PDB entry 6ALG | electron microscopy, 3.70 A resolution | chains B and I of the 9 polymer chains in the assembly

[Chain B]
Molecule: 29-nt DNA strand
Sequence (29 nucleotides; row label = number of the first residue in the row):
     1 GGGTATTCGC CGTGTACCTC TCCTAGCCC

[Chain I]
Molecule: DNA-directed RNA polymerase subunit beta
From: Escherichia coli (strain K12)
Notes: EC 2.7.7.6
UniProt: P0A8V2 (RPOB_ECOLI); residue numbers follow UniProt; this construct covers 1-1342
Sequence (1342 residues; each row starts with the number of its first residue):
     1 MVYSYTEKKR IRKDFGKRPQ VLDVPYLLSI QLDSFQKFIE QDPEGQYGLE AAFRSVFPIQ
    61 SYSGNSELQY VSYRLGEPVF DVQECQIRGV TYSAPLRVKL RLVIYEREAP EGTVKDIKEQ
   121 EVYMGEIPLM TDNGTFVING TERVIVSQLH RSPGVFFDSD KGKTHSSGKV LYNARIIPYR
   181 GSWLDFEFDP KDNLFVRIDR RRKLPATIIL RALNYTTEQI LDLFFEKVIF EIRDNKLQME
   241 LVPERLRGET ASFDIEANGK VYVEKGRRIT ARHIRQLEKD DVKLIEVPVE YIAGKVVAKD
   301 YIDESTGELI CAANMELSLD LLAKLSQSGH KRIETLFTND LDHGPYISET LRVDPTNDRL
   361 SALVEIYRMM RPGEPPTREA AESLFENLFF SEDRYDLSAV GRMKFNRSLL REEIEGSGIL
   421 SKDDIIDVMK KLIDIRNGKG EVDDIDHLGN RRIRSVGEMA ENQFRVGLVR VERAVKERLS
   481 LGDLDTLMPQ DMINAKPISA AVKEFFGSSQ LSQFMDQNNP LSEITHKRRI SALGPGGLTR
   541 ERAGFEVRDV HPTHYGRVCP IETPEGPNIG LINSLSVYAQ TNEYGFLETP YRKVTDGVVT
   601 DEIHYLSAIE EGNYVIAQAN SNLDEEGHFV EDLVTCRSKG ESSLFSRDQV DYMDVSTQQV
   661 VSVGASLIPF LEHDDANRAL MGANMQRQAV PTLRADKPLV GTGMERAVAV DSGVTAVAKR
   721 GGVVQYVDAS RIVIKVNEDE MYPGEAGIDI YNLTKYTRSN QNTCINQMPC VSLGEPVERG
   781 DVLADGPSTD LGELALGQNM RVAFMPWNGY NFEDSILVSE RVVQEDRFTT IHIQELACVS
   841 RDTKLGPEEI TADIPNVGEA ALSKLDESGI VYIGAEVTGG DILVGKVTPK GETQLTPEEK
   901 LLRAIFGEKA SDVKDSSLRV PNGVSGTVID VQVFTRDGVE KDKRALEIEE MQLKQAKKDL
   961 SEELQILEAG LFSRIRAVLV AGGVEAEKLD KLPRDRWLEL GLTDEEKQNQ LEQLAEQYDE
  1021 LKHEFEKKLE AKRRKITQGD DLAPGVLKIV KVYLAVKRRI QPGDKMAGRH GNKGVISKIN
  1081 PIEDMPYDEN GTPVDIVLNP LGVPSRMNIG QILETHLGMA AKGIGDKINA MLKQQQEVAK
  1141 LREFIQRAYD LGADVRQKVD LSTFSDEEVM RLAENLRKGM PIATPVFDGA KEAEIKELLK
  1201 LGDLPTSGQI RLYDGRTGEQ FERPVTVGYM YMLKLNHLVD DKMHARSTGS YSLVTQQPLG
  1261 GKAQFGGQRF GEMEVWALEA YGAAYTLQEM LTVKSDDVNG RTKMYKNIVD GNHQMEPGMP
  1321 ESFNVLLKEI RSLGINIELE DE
Disordered / not traced: 1, 891-911, 1342
Curated features (UniProtKB/Swiss-Prot):
  - modified residue (N6-acetyllysine): Lys1022, Lys1200
  - mutagenesis: Ile561 (I561S: Resistant to antibiotics salinamide A and B), Ile569 (I569S: Resistant to antibiotics salinamide A and B), Ala665 (A665E: Resistant to antibiotics salinamide A and B), Asp675 (D675A/G: Resistant to antibiotics salinamide A and B), Asn677 (N677H/K: Resistant to antibiotics salinamide A and B), Leu680 (L680M: Resistant to antibiotics salinamide A and B), Glu813 (E813K: Disrupts the enzyme's active center)

[Chain B / chain I interface]
Contacting residue pairs (14):
  DT15(B) - Met1273(I)  sugar contact
  DA16(B) - Arg1269(I)  salt bridge to the phosphate
  DA16(B) - Gly1271(I)  phosphate contact
  DC17(B) - Gln1268(I)  sugar contact
  DC17(B) - Arg1269(I)  hydrogen bond to the phosphate
  DC18(B) - Gly1261(I)  phosphate contact
  DC18(B) - Lys1262(I)  hydrogen bond to the phosphate
  DT19(B) - Lys1262(I)  phosphate contact
  DT21(B) - Thr141(I)  phosphate contact
  DT21(B) - Arg143(I)  phosphate contact
  DC22(B) - Asn139(I)  hydrogen bond to the phosphate
  DC22(B) - Arg143(I)  salt bridge to the phosphate
  DC22(B) - Gly507(I)  phosphate contact
  DG26(B) - Lys496(I)  salt bridge to the phosphate
Interface residues without a listed pair, chain B (13 interface residues in all): DT7, DC8, DC20, DA25, DC27
Interface residues without a listed pair, chain I (21 interface residues in all): Ile138, His165, Arg202, Arg478, Ser508, Phe514, Asp1241, Ala1263, Gly1267, Glu1272

[Summary]
13 residues of chain B and 21 residues of chain I are in contact, with 3 hydrogen bonds and 3 salt bridges.
Polar contacts include DC17(B)-Arg1269(I), DC18(B)-Lys1262(I) and DC22(B)-Asn139(I). Curated annotation
(UniProt) lists 7 mutagenesis sites on chain I.
Chain B is a 29-nt DNA strand and chain I is DNA-directed RNA polymerase subunit beta (Escherichia coli
(strain K12)); the structure, CryoEM structure of HK022 Nun - E.coli RNA polymerase elongation complex, was
determined by electron microscopy (same publication as 6ALF and 6ALH).
